Entry 3WTT (X-ray diffraction, 2.35 A resolution); this record covers chains A and B of the 5 polymer chains in the assembly.

# Chain A
Protein: Runt-related transcription factor 1
Organism: Mus musculus
UniProtKB: Q03347 (RUNX1_MOUSE); numbering as in UniProt (aligned over 60-263)
Chain sequence (204 residues; row label = number of the first residue in the row):
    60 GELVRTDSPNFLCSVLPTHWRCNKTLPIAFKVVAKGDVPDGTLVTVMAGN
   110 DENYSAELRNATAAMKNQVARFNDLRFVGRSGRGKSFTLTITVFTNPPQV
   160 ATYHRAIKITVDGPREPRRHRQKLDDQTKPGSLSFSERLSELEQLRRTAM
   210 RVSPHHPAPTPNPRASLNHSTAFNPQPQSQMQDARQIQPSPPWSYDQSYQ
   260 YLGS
Disordered / not traced: 179-263
Construct notes: engineered mutation Lys-94 (Leu in Q03347)
UniProt features mapped onto this chain:
  - region (Interaction with DNA): Arg-80 to Thr-84, Arg-135 to Gly-143, Ile-168 to Arg-177
  - binding site (chloride): Asn-112, Glu-116, Arg-139, Val-170
  - modified residue (Phosphoserine): Ser-193, Ser-212, Ser-249
What the authors report for this chain:
  - mutagenesis - R80K, V170A: abolished binding to phosphorylated Ets1 with Runx1
  - mutagenesis - R80K, V170A: decreased signaling in response to phosphorylated Ets1 and Runx1
  - mutagenesis - R80K, V170A: abolished binding to Protein C-ets-1
  - mutagenesis - R80K, V170A: decreased signaling with Protein C-ets-1

# Chain B
Protein: Core-binding factor subunit beta
Organism: Mus musculus
UniProtKB: Q08024 (PEBB_MOUSE); residue numbers follow UniProt; this construct covers 1-142
Chain sequence (142 residues; each row starts with the number of its first residue):
     1 MPRVVPDQRSKFENEEFFRKLSRECEIKYTGFRDRPHEERQTRFQNACRD
    51 GRSEIAFVATGTNLSLQFFPASWQGEQRQTPSREYVDLEREAGKVYLKAP
   101 MILNGVCVIWKGWIDLHRLDGMGCLEFDEERAQQEDALAQQA
Disordered / not traced: 1, 72-79, 141-142
UniProt features mapped onto this chain:
  - modified residue: Ser-10 (Phosphoserine)

# Chain A / chain B interface
Pairs across the interface (45; chain A residue first):
  Asp-66(A) / Asn-104(B)
  Ser-67(A) / Asn-104(B)
  Ser-67(A) / Gly-105(B)
  Pro-68(A) / Pro-2(B)
  Pro-68(A) / Val-4(B)
  Pro-68(A) / Asn-104(B)
  Pro-68(A) / Gly-105(B)
  Asn-69(A) / Pro-2(B)  hydrogen bond (backbone-backbone)
  Asn-69(A) / Arg-3(B)
  Met-106(A) / Asn-63(B)
  Met-106(A) / Leu-64(B)
  Met-106(A) / Ser-65(B)
  Ala-107(A) / Asn-63(B)
  Gly-108(A) / Gly-61(B)
  Asn-109(A) / Thr-60(B)
  Asn-109(A) / Gly-61(B)
  Asp-110(A) / Ala-59(B)
  Asp-110(A) / Thr-60(B)
  Asn-112(A) / Arg-33(B)
  Tyr-113(A) / Lys-28(B)
  Tyr-113(A) / Arg-33(B)  hydrogen bond
  Tyr-113(A) / Ala-56(B)
  Tyr-113(A) / Gly-61(B)
  Tyr-113(A) / Asn-63(B)  hydrogen bond (backbone-side chain)
  Ser-114(A) / Thr-30(B)
  Ser-114(A) / Arg-33(B)  hydrogen bond (backbone-side chain)
  Ser-114(A) / Asn-63(B)  hydrogen bond
  Thr-149(A) / Asn-63(B)  hydrogen bond (side chain-backbone)
  Phe-153(A) / Ser-65(B)
  Phe-153(A) / Gln-67(B)
  Pro-156(A) / Ala-71(B)  hydrophobic
  Pro-157(A) / Gln-67(B)
  Pro-157(A) / Pro-100(B)
  Pro-157(A) / Met-101(B)
  Pro-157(A) / Ile-102(B)  hydrogen bond (backbone-backbone)
  Gln-158(A) / Arg-3(B)
  Gln-158(A) / Ile-102(B)
  Val-159(A) / Leu-64(B)  hydrophobic
  Val-159(A) / Met-101(B)  hydrophobic
  Val-159(A) / Ile-102(B)  hydrogen bond (backbone-backbone)
  Val-159(A) / Leu-103(B)
  Val-159(A) / Asn-104(B)  hydrogen bond (backbone-backbone)
  Ala-160(A) / Asn-104(B)
  Thr-161(A) / Asn-104(B)  hydrogen bond (backbone-side chain)
  His-163(A) / Phe-17(B)
Also at the interface, not in a pair above, chain A (26 interface residues in all): Lys-94, Gly-95, Thr-151, Thr-154, Asn-155
Also at the interface, not in a pair above, chain B (28 interface residues in all): Val-5, Lys-11, Tyr-29, Val-58, Thr-62, Arg-131

# Overview
26 residues of chain A face 28 of chain B across their interface, with 10 hydrogen bonds. Polar contacts
include Tyr-113(A)/Arg-33(B), Tyr-113(A)/Asn-63(B) and Ser-114(A)/Arg-33(B). From the paper: R80K and V170A of
chain A abolish binding to phosphorylated Ets1 with Runx1; R80K and V170A of chain A reduce signaling in
response to phosphorylated Ets1 and Runx1.
Here chain A is Runt-related transcription factor 1 and chain B is Core-binding factor subunit beta, both from
Mus musculus. Entry 3WTT (Crystal structure of the complex comprised of phosphorylated ETS1, RUNX1, CBFBETA,
and the tcralpha gene enhancer ...) was determined by X-ray diffraction together with 3WTS, 3WTU, 3WTV, 3WTW,
3WTX and 3WU1 from the same study.
